PDB entry 7APX | electron microscopy, 3.40 A resolution | chains A and B of the 6 polymer chains in the assembly

[Chain A]
Protein: THO complex subunit 2, Tho2
Organism: Saccharomyces cerevisiae (strain ATCC 204508 / S288c)
UniProt: P53552 (THO2_YEAST); the author numbering skips numbers that UniProt does not, so the offset changes along the chain: 1-1222 = UniProt 1-1222; 2626-3000 = UniProt 1223-1597
Amino-acid sequence (1620 residues; numbered -3 to 3019; 1403 numbers in that range are skipped by the numbering (no residue carries them; nothing is unmodelled there); the number before each row is that of its first residue; numbers below 1 keep their minus sign (Gly-3 is residue -3); X marks 19 residues of unknown identity (built as UNK)):
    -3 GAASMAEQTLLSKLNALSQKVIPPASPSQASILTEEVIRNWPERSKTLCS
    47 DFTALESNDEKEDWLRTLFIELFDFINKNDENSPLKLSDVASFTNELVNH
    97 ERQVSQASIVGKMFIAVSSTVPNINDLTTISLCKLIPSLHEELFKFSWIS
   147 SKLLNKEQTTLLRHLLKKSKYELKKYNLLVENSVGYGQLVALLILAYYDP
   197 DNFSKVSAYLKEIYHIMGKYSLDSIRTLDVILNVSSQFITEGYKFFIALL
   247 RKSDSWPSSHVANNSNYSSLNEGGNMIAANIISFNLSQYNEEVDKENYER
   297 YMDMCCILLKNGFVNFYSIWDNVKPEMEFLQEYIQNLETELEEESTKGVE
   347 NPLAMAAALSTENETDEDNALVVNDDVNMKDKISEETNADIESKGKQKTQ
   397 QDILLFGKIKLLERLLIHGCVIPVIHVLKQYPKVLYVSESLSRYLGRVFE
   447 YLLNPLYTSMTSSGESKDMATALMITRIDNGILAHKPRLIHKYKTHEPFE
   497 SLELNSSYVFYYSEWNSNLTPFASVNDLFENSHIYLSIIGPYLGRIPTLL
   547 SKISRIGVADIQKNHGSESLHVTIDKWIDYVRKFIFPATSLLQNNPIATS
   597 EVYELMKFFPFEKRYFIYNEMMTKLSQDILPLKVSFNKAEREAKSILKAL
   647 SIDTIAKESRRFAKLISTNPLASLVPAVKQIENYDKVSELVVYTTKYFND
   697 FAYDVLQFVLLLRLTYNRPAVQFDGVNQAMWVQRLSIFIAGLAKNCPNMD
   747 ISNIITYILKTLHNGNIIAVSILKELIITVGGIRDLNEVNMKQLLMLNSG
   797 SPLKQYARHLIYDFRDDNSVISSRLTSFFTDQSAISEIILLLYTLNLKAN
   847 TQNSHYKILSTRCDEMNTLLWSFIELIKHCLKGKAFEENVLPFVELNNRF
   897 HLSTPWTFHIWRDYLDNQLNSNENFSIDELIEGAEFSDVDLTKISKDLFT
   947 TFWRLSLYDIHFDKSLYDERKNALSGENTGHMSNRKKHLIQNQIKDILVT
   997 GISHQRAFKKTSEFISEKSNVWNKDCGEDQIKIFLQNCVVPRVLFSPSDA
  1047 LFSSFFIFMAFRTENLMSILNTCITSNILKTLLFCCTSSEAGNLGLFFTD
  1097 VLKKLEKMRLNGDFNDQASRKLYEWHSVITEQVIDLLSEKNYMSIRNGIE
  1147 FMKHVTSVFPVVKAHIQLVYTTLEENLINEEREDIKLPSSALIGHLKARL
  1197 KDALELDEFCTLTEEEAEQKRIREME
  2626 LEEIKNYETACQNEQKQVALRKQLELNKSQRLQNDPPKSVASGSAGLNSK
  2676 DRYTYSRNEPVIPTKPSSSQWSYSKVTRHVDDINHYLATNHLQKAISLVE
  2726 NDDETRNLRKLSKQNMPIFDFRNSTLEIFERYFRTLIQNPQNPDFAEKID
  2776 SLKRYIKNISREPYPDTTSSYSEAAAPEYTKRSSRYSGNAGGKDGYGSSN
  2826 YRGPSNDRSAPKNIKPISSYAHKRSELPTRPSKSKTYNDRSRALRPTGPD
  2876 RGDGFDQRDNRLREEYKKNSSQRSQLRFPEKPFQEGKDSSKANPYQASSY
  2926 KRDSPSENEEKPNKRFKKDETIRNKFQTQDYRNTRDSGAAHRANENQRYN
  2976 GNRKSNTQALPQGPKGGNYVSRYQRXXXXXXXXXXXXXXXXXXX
Not modelled in the structure: -3 to 11, 73-84, 357-393, 972-982, 1019-1023, 2626-3000
Construct notes: expression tag (-3 to 0)

[Chain B]
Protein: THO complex subunit HPR1
Organism: Saccharomyces cerevisiae (strain ATCC 204508 / S288c)
UniProt: P17629 (HPR1_YEAST); residues 1-720 here = UniProt positions 1-720
Amino-acid sequence (720 residues; each row starts with the number of its first residue):
     1 MSNTEELIQNSIGFLQKTFKALPVSFDSIRHEPLPSSMLHASVLNFEWEP
    51 LEKNISAIHDRDSLIDIILKRFIIDSMTNAIEDEEENNLEKGLLNSCIGL
   101 DFVYNSRFNRSNPASWGNTFFELFSTIIDLLNSPSTFLKFWPYAESRIEW
   151 FKMNTSVEPVSLGESNLISYKQPLYEKLRHWNDILAKLENNDILNTVKHY
   201 NMKYKLENFLSELLPINEESNFNRSASISALQESDNEWNRSARERESNRS
   251 SDVIFAADYNFVFYHLIICPIEFAFSDLEYKNDVDRSLSPLLDAILEIEE
   301 NFYSKIKMNNRTRYSLEEALNTEYYANYDVMTPKLPVYMKHSNAMKMDRN
   351 EFWANLQNIKESDDYTLRPTIMDISLSNTTCLYKQLTQEDDDYYRKQFIL
   401 QLCFTTNLIRNLISSDETRNFYKSCYLRENPLSDIDFENLDEVNKKRGLN
   451 LCSYICDNRVLKFYKIKDPDFYRVIRKLMSSDEKFTTAKIDGFKEFQNFR
   501 ISKEKIPPPAFDETFKKFTFIKMGNKLINNVWKIPTGLDKIEQEVKKPEG
   551 VYEAAQAKWESKISSETSGGEAKDEIIRQWQTLRFLRSRYLFDFDKVNEK
   601 TGVDGLFEEPRKVEALDDSFKEKLLYKINQEHRKKLQDAREYKIGKERKK
   651 RALEEEASFPEREQKIKSQRINSASQTEGDELKSEQTQPKGEISEENTKI
   701 KSSEVSSQDPDSGVAGEFAP
Not modelled in the structure: 1, 79-88, 242-249, 554-575, 605-720
Curated features (UniProtKB/Swiss-Prot):
  - modified residue: Ser234 (Phosphoserine)

[How chain A and chain B interact]
Residue-residue contacts (153; chain A residue first):
  Leu157(A) - Arg428(B)
  His160(A) - Arg428(B)
  Lys164(A) - Glu429(B)  salt bridge
  Lys166(A) - Arg179(B)
  Lys166(A) - Asn182(B)  hydrogen bond (backbone-side chain)
  Tyr167(A) - Tyr175(B)  hydrogen bond (side chain-backbone)
  Tyr167(A) - Leu178(B)
  Tyr167(A) - Arg179(B)  hydrogen bond
  Tyr167(A) - Asn182(B)
  Tyr167(A) - Ser220(B)
  Glu168(A) - Asn182(B)  hydrogen bond (backbone-side chain)
  Leu169(A) - Asn182(B)
  Leu169(A) - Ser220(B)
  Lys171(A) - Ser211(B)  hydrogen bond
  Lys171(A) - Asn221(B)  hydrogen bond
  Lys171(A) - Asn223(B)
  Tyr172(A) - Ala226(B)
  Tyr172(A) - Ile228(B)
  Asn173(A) - Asn223(B)
  Asn173(A) - Lys489(B)
  Leu174(A) - Asp482(B)
  Leu174(A) - Phe485(B)  hydrophobic
  Leu174(A) - Thr486(B)
  Leu175(A) - Phe404(B)  hydrophobic
  Leu175(A) - Leu478(B)
  Val176(A) - Phe404(B)
  Val176(A) - Leu408(B)  hydrophobic
  Val176(A) - Asp482(B)
  Glu177(A) - Asn223(B)  hydrogen bond
  Glu177(A) - Ala226(B)
  Glu177(A) - Ser227(B)
  Glu177(A) - Ile228(B)  hydrogen bond (backbone-backbone)
  Glu177(A) - Lys489(B)  salt bridge
  Asn178(A) - Ile228(B)
  Asn178(A) - Leu231(B)
  Ser179(A) - Ile267(B)
  Val180(A) - Leu231(B)
  Val180(A) - Gln401(B)
  Gln184(A) - Thr370(B)
  Gln184(A) - Met372(B)
  Gln184(A) - Asp373(B)
  Gln184(A) - Gln397(B)
  Val186(A) - Leu400(B)  hydrophobic
  Ala187(A) - Met372(B)
  Ala187(A) - Gln397(B)
  Leu188(A) - Ile371(B)  hydrophobic
  Leu188(A) - Met372(B)
  Ile190(A) - Tyr393(B)  hydrophobic
  Tyr194(A) - Pro333(B)  hydrophobic
  Pro196(A) - Leu335(B)  hydrophobic
  Asp197(A) - Arg349(B)  salt bridge
  Asp197(A) - Asn350(B)
  Asp197(A) - Trp353(B)
  Lys201(A) - Trp353(B)
  Ala204(A) - Gln357(B)
  Glu208(A) - Thr370(B)  hydrogen bond
  Glu208(A) - Ile371(B)  hydrogen bond (side chain-backbone)
  Tyr210(A) - Tyr204(B)
  His211(A) - Val197(B)
  His211(A) - Tyr200(B)
  His211(A) - Thr370(B)
  Ile212(A) - Thr370(B)
  Met213(A) - Tyr204(B)  hydrophobic
  Gly214(A) - Tyr200(B)
  Gly214(A) - Lys203(B)
  Lys215(A) - Tyr200(B)
  Ser220(A) - Asn208(B)  hydrogen bond
  Ile221(A) - Ser211(B)
  Arg222(A) - Ser481(B)
  Arg222(A) - Asp482(B)
  Arg222(A) - Phe485(B)
  Asp225(A) - Phe485(B)
  Asn229(A) - Leu478(B)
  Asn229(A) - Ser481(B)
  Gln233(A) - Asp470(B)  hydrogen bond
  Gln233(A) - Arg473(B)
  Gln233(A) - Val474(B)
  Asp250(A) - Tyr204(B)  hydrogen bond
  Tyr263(A) - Ile506(B)
  Tyr263(A) - Pro509(B)
  Tyr263(A) - Phe511(B)
  Ser264(A) - Ile506(B)
  Asn267(A) - Glu504(B)  hydrogen bond (side chain-backbone)
  Met272(A) - Leu162(B)
  Met272(A) - Gly163(B)
  Asn276(A) - Ile216(B)
  Asn276(A) - Phe499(B)
  Phe280(A) - Phe496(B)  hydrophobic
  Val289(A) - Arg476(B)
  Val289(A) - Ser480(B)
  Asn293(A) - Arg473(B)  hydrogen bond
  Arg296(A) - Arg473(B)
  Tyr297(A) - Lys477(B)
  Tyr313(A) - Ile506(B)  hydrophobic
  Asp317(A) - Ser502(B)
  Asn318(A) - Phe499(B)  hydrogen bond (side chain-backbone)
  Asn318(A) - Arg500(B)
  His422(A) - Ile506(B)
  Lys425(A) - Phe511(B)
  His487(A) - Tyr324(B)
  Tyr489(A) - Asn327(B)
  Asn501(A) - Tyr324(B)
  Asn501(A) - Tyr325(B)
  His529(A) - Glu513(B)
  His529(A) - Phe515(B)
  Ile530(A) - Phe511(B)  hydrophobic
  Asp575(A) - Phe515(B)
  Asp575(A) - Lys516(B)
  Arg578(A) - Lys517(B)  hydrogen bond (side chain-backbone)
  Lys579(A) - Thr514(B)  hydrogen bond (side chain-backbone)
  Lys579(A) - Phe515(B)
  Phe607(A) - Trp532(B)  hydrophobic
  Glu608(A) - Lys522(B)
  Tyr611(A) - Met523(B)  hydrophobic
  Phe612(A) - Phe518(B)  hydrophobic
  Phe612(A) - Thr519(B)
  Asn615(A) - Gly524(B)  hydrogen bond (side chain-backbone)
  Thr711(A) - Leu527(B)
  Thr711(A) - Ile528(B)
  Thr711(A) - Val531(B)
  Asn749(A) - Trp532(B)
  Lys756(A) - Val531(B)
  Lys756(A) - Ile534(B)
  Lys756(A) - Thr536(B)
  His759(A) - Pro535(B)
  His759(A) - Thr536(B)
  Glu833(A) - Ile541(B)
  Leu836(A) - Ile541(B)  hydrophobic
  Leu837(A) - Ile541(B)  hydrophobic
  Thr840(A) - Ile541(B)
  Asn846(A) - Gln581(B)  hydrogen bond (backbone-side chain)
  Gln848(A) - Gln581(B)  hydrogen bond (backbone-side chain)
  Ser850(A) - Ile577(B)
  Tyr852(A) - Ile577(B)  hydrophobic
  Leu855(A) - Gln581(B)
  Cys859(A) - Arg584(B)
  Phe896(A) - Leu538(B)  hydrophobic
  Lys1028(A) - Phe592(B)
  Leu1031(A) - Phe592(B)  hydrophobic
  Gln1032(A) - Arg587(B)
  Gln1032(A) - Ser588(B)  hydrogen bond (side chain-backbone)
  Gln1032(A) - Arg589(B)  hydrogen bond (side chain-backbone)
  Gln1032(A) - Tyr590(B)
  Gln1032(A) - Leu591(B)
  Asn1033(A) - Ser588(B)  hydrogen bond (side chain-backbone)
  Leu1040(A) - Arg587(B)
  Asn1073(A) - Asp595(B)
  Thr1077(A) - Phe594(B)
  Leu1078(A) - Leu591(B)  hydrophobic
  Phe1080(A) - Trp580(B)
  Cys1081(A) - Trp580(B)  hydrogen bond (backbone-side chain)
  Cys1081(A) - Leu583(B)  hydrophobic
  Cys1081(A) - Arg584(B)  hydrogen bond (side chain-backbone)
Interface residues without a listed pair, chain A (119 interface residues in all): Lys163, Gly183, Leu191, Ser200, Tyr216, Ser217, Val230, Phe234, Ala275, Glu292, Ser314, Ile471, Lys482, Leu485, Phe525, Phe580, Leu707, Thr752, Tyr753, Leu755, Thr847, Ser856, Val1036, Ser1072, Cys1082
Interface residues without a listed pair, chain B (120 interface residues in all): Glu145, Ser169, Tyr170, Asn201, Lys205, Leu210, Phe222, Ser225, Gln232, Glu233, Phe263, Asn321, Thr322, Glu323, Arg368, Pro369, Thr405, Pro431, Phe471, Phe493, Pro508, Asp512, Asn525, Gly537, Lys540, Val597
Interface features reported in the paper:
  - interface residues, chain B: Ile501(B), Met523(B), Lys546(B)

[Overview]
119 residues of chain A face 120 of chain B across their interface; the contacts include 26 hydrogen bonds and
3 salt bridges. Among the polar pairs are Lys164(A)-Glu429(B), Glu177(A)-Lys489(B) and Asp197(A)-Arg349(B).
The paper reports interface residues Ile501(B), Met523(B) and Lys546(B).
Here chain A is THO complex subunit 2, Tho2 and chain B is THO complex subunit HPR1, both from Saccharomyces
cerevisiae (strain ATCC 204508 / S288c). Entry 7APX (yeast THO-Sub2 complex) was determined by electron
microscopy (same publication as 7AQO).
